PDB entry 7PTZ | X-ray diffraction, 1.09 A resolution | chain AAA

Chain AAA:
Molecule: Auxiliary activity 9
From: Lentinus similis
Reference sequence: A0A0S2GKZ1 (A0A0S2GKZ1_9APHY); residues 1-235 here correspond to UniProt positions 20-254 (UniProt number = residue number + 19)
Amino-acid sequence (235 residues; row label = number of the first residue in the row):
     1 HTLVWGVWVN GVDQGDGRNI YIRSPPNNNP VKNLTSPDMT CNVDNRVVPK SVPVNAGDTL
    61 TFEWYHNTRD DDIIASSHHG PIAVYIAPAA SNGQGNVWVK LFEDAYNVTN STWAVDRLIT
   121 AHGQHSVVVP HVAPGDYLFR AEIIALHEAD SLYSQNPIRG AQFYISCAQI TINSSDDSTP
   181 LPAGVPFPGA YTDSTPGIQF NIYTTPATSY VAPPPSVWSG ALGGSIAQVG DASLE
Cystine bridges: Cys41-Cys167
Metal / ion sites: Cu ion: His1, His78
UniProt features mapped onto this chain:
  - binding site (Cu(2+)): His1, His78, Tyr164
  - binding site ((1,4-beta-D-glucosyl)n): Val9, Val47, Val48, Asp58, Asn67, Val129, Arg140
  - binding site (O2): His147, Gln162
  - modified residue: His1 (Methylhistidine)
  - glycosylation (N-linked (GlcNAc...) asparagine): Asn33, Asn110
What the authors report for this chain:
  - Cu ion coordination: His1, His78, Tyr164

Overview:
His1 and His78 form the Cu ion site. From UniProt: 3 Cu2+-binding residues, 7 (1,4-beta-D-glucosyl)n-binding
residues and O2-binding residues His147 and Gln162. The paper reports Cu ion coordination by His1, His78 and
Tyr164.
Chain AAA is Auxiliary activity 9 (Lentinus similis); the structure, High resolution X-ray structure of E.
coli expressed Lentinus similis LPMO, was determined by X-ray diffraction, deposited together with 7PU1.
